3C1C - chains D and I of the 10 polymer chains in the assembly; structure by X-ray diffraction, 3.15 A resolution.

Chain D:
Molecule: Histone 2, H2bf
Organism: Xenopus (Silurana) tropicalis
Reference sequence: Q28D68 (Q28D68_XENTR); residues 1198-1322 here correspond to UniProt positions 2-126 (UniProt number = residue number - 1196)
Amino-acid sequence (125 residues; numbered 1198 to 1322; the number before each row is that of its first residue):
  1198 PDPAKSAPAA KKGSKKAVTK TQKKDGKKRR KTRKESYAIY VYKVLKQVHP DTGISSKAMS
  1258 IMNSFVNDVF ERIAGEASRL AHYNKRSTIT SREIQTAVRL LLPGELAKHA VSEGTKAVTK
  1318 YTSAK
Disordered / not traced: 1198-1229

Chain I:
Molecule: Palindromic 146bp Human Alpha satellite DNA
Sequence (146 nucleotides; numbered 1 to 146; the number before each row is that of its first residue):
     1 ATCAATATCC ACCTGCAGAT TCTACCAAAA GTGTATTTGG AAACTGCTCC ATCAAAAGGC
    61 ATGTTCAGCG GAATTCCGCT GAACATGCCT TTTGATGGAG CAGTTTCCAA ATACACTTTT
   121 GGTAGAATCT GCAGGTGGAT ATTGAT

Chain D / chain I interface:
Pairs across the interface (12):
  Arg1230(D) with DA28(I), phosphate contact
  Gly1250(D) with DT20(I), phosphate contact
  Ile1251(D) with DT20(I), phosphate contact
  Ser1252(D) with DA19(I), phosphate contact
  Ser1253(D) with DA19(I), hydrogen bond to the phosphate
  Arg1283(D) with DG40(I), phosphate contact; DA41(I), salt bridge to the phosphate
  Ser1284(D) with DG39(I), hydrogen bond to the phosphate; DG40(I), hydrogen bond to the phosphate
  Thr1285(D) with DG39(I), hydrogen bond to the phosphate; DG40(I), hydrogen bond to the phosphate
  Lys1322(D) with DT32(I), salt bridge to the phosphate
Other interface residues (no listed pair), chain D (12 interface residues in all): Glu1232, Tyr1239, Lys1282
Other interface residues (no listed pair), chain I (8 interface residues in all): DA29

Summary:
The interface between chain D and chain I involves 12 residues on one side and 8 on the other; the contacts
include 5 hydrogen bonds and 2 salt bridges. Among the polar pairs are Ser1253(D)-DA19(I), Ser1284(D)-DG39(I)
and Ser1284(D)-DG40(I).
Here chain D is Histone 2, H2bf (Xenopus (Silurana) tropicalis) and chain I is Palindromic 146bp Human Alpha
satellite DNA. Entry 3C1C (The effect of H3 K79 dimethylation and H4 K20 trimethylation on nucleosome and
chromatin structure) was determined by X-ray diffraction, deposited together with 3C1B.
